PDB entry 9EV5 | X-ray diffraction, 1.86 A resolution | chains A and B of the 4 polymer chains in the assembly

Chain A (and B):
Name: Thiamine pyrophosphate-requiring enzymes [acetolactate synthase, pyruvate dehydrogenase (Cytochrome), glyoxylate carboligase, phosphonopyruvate decarboxylase]
Source organism: Corynebacterium glutamicum
Notes: EC 1.2.5.1; chain B of this document is another copy of the same molecule, construct and numbering; everything in this record applies to it too
UniProt: Q8NMG5 (Q8NMG5_CORGL); residues 1-579 here = UniProt positions 1-579
Chain sequence (581 residues; each row starts with the number of its first residue; numbers below 1 keep their minus sign (Gly-1 is residue -1)):
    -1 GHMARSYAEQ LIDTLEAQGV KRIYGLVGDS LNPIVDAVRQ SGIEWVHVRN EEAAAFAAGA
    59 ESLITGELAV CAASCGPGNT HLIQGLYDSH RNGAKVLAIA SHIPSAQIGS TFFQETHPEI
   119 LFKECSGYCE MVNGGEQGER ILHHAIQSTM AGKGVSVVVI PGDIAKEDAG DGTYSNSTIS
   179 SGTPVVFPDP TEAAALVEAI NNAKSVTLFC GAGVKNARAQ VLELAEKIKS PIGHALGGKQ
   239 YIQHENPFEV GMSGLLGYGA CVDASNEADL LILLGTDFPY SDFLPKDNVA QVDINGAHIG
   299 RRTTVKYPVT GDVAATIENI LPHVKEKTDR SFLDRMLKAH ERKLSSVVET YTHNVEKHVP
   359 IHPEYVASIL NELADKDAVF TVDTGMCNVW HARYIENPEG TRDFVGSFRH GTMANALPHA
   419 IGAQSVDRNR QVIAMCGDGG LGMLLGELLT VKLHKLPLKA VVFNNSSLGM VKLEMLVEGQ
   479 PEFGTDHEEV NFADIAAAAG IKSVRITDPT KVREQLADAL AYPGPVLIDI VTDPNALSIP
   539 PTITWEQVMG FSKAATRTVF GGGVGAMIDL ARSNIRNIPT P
Not modelled in the structure: -1 to 1, 577-579 (chain B: -1 to 1, 578-579)
Construct notes: expression tag (-1 to 0); variant Arg3 (His in Q8NMG5), Gly40 (Asp in Q8NMG5), Lys453 (Gln in Q8NMG5), Asp492 (Glu in Q8NMG5), Thr508 (Lys in Q8NMG5), Asp516 (Glu in Q8NMG5)
Metal / ion sites: Mg2+: Asp436, Asn463, Ser465 (together with thiamine diphosphate)
Small-molecule neighbours:
  - FAD (flavin-adenine dinucleotide): Gly209, Ala210, Gly211, Ala233, Leu234, Gly235, Gly236, Met250, Ser251, Gly252, Leu253, Leu254, Gly255, Gly273, Thr274, Asp275, Phe276, Pro277, Tyr278, Val290, Asp291, Ile292, Asn293, His296, Gly309, Asp310, Val311, Thr382, Gly383, Asn386, Ser405, Phe406, Arg407, Gly409, Met468
  - thiamine diphosphate (TPP), molecule 1: Leu24, Val25, Gly26, Asp27, Glu49, Ser72, Pro75, Gly76, His79, Gln112
  - thiamine diphosphate (TPP), molecule 2: Gln82, Thr382, Gly383, Met384, Cys385, Gly409, Thr410, Met411, Gly435, Asp436, Gly437, Gly438, Met441, Asn463, Ser465, Leu466, Gly467, Met468, Val469
Reported in the primary citation:
  - conformationally variable residues (order/disorder transition): Ser465 to Glu486
  - binding site for thiamine diphosphate: Ser465 to Glu486

How chain A and chain B interact:
Pairs across the interface (145):
  Leu24(A) - Met441(B)  hydrophobic
  Val25(A) - Leu466(B)
  Val25(A) - Val469(B)
  Val25(A) - Met473(B)  hydrophobic
  Val25(A) - Gly482(B)
  Gly26(A) - Val469(B)
  Gly26(A) - Glu472(B)
  Asp27(A) - Glu472(B)  hydrogen bond (backbone-side chain)
  Asp27(A) - Trp543(B)
  Asp27(A) - Met547(B)
  Asn30(A) - Val469(B)
  Asn30(A) - Glu472(B)  hydrogen bond
  Asn30(A) - Met473(B)
  Asn30(A) - Gln478(B)  hydrogen bond (backbone-side chain)
  Pro31(A) - Trp543(B)
  Val33(A) - Phe481(B)  hydrophobic
  Asp34(A) - Gln478(B)
  Asp34(A) - Pro479(B)
  Arg37(A) - Pro479(B)
  Arg37(A) - Phe481(B)
  Trp43(A) - Phe481(B)  hydrophobic
  His45(A) - Leu466(B)
  His45(A) - His485(B)
  Arg47(A) - Gly440(B)
  Arg47(A) - Met441(B)
  Arg47(A) - Val488(B)
  Asn48(A) - Met441(B)  hydrogen bond (side chain-backbone)
  Glu49(A) - Met441(B)
  Glu50(A) - His79(B)  salt bridge
  Pro75(A) - Gln82(B)  hydrogen bond (backbone-side chain)
  Pro75(A) - His408(B)
  Pro75(A) - Gly409(B)
  Pro75(A) - Thr410(B)
  Thr78(A) - Gln82(B)
  His79(A) - Glu50(B)  salt bridge
  His79(A) - Gln82(B)  hydrogen bond
  His79(A) - Met441(B)
  Ile81(A) - Leu119(B)  hydrophobic
  Gln82(A) - Pro75(B)  hydrogen bond (side chain-backbone)
  Gln82(A) - Thr78(B)
  Gln82(A) - His79(B)  hydrogen bond
  Tyr85(A) - Thr114(B)
  Tyr85(A) - Leu119(B)
  Arg89(A) - Thr109(B)  hydrogen bond (side chain-backbone)
  Arg89(A) - Phe110(B)  hydrogen bond (side chain-backbone)
  Arg89(A) - Glu113(B)
  Pro102(A) - Met547(B)
  Pro102(A) - Phe549(B)  hydrophobic
  Gln105(A) - Gly548(B)  hydrogen bond (side chain-backbone)
  Ser108(A) - Arg299(B)
  Ser108(A) - Arg300(B)  hydrogen bond (backbone-side chain)
  Thr109(A) - Arg89(B)  hydrogen bond (backbone-side chain)
  Thr109(A) - Arg299(B)
  Thr109(A) - Arg300(B)  hydrogen bond (backbone-side chain)
  Phe110(A) - Arg89(B)  hydrogen bond (backbone-side chain)
  Phe110(A) - Pro277(B)  hydrophobic
  Phe110(A) - Met547(B)
  Phe110(A) - Gly548(B)
  Phe111(A) - Phe406(B)
  Phe111(A) - Arg407(B)
  Phe111(A) - Gly409(B)
  Gln112(A) - Arg407(B)  hydrogen bond (backbone-backbone)
  Gln112(A) - His408(B)
  Gln112(A) - Gly409(B)  hydrogen bond (side chain-backbone)
  Glu113(A) - Arg89(B)
  Thr114(A) - Tyr85(B)
  Thr114(A) - Glu122(B)
  Thr114(A) - His408(B)
  His115(A) - Glu122(B)  salt bridge
  Leu119(A) - Ile81(B)  hydrophobic
  Leu119(A) - Tyr85(B)
  Leu119(A) - Leu119(B)
  Glu122(A) - Thr114(B)
  Glu122(A) - His115(B)  salt bridge
  Gly160(A) - Trp543(B)
  Asp161(A) - Phe549(B)
  Lys164(A) - Glu476(B)  salt bridge
  Lys164(A) - Trp543(B)
  Pro277(A) - Phe110(B)  hydrophobic
  Arg299(A) - Ser108(B)
  Arg299(A) - Thr109(B)
  Arg300(A) - Ser108(B)  hydrogen bond (side chain-backbone)
  Arg300(A) - Thr109(B)  hydrogen bond (side chain-backbone)
  Phe406(A) - Phe111(B)
  Arg407(A) - Phe111(B)
  Arg407(A) - Gln112(B)  hydrogen bond (backbone-backbone)
  His408(A) - Pro75(B)
  His408(A) - Gln112(B)
  His408(A) - Thr114(B)
  Gly409(A) - Pro75(B)
  Gly409(A) - Phe111(B)
  Gly409(A) - Gln112(B)  hydrogen bond (backbone-side chain)
  Thr410(A) - Pro75(B)
  Gly440(A) - Arg47(B)
  Gly440(A) - Gly444(B)
  Met441(A) - Leu24(B)  hydrophobic
  Met441(A) - Arg47(B)
  Met441(A) - Asn48(B)  hydrogen bond (backbone-side chain)
  Met441(A) - Glu49(B)
  Met441(A) - His79(B)
  Leu443(A) - Gly444(B)
  Gly444(A) - Gly440(B)
  Gly444(A) - Leu443(B)
  Leu447(A) - Val488(B)  hydrophobic
  Lys450(A) - Glu486(B)  salt bridge
  Leu451(A) - His485(B)
  Leu466(A) - Leu24(B)  hydrophobic
  Leu466(A) - Val25(B)
  Val469(A) - Val25(B)
  Val469(A) - Gly26(B)
  Val469(A) - Asn30(B)
  Glu472(A) - Asp27(B)  hydrogen bond (side chain-backbone)
  Glu472(A) - Asn30(B)  hydrogen bond
  Met473(A) - Val25(B)  hydrophobic
  Met473(A) - Asn30(B)
  Glu476(A) - Lys164(B)  salt bridge
  Gln478(A) - Asn30(B)  hydrogen bond (side chain-backbone)
  Gln478(A) - Val33(B)
  Gln478(A) - Asp34(B)
  Pro479(A) - Asp34(B)
  Pro479(A) - Arg37(B)
  Phe481(A) - Val33(B)
  Phe481(A) - Arg37(B)
  Phe481(A) - Trp43(B)  hydrophobic
  Gly482(A) - Val25(B)
  Thr483(A) - Val25(B)
  His485(A) - His45(B)
  His485(A) - Leu451(B)
  Glu486(A) - Lys450(B)  salt bridge
  Val488(A) - Leu447(B)  hydrophobic
  Asp492(A) - Ala496(B)
  Ile493(A) - Leu447(B)  hydrophobic
  Ile493(A) - Ala496(B)
  Ala496(A) - Asp492(B)
  Ala496(A) - Ile493(B)
  Trp543(A) - Asp27(B)
  Trp543(A) - Gly160(B)
  Trp543(A) - Lys164(B)
  Met547(A) - Asp27(B)
  Met547(A) - Pro102(B)
  Met547(A) - Phe110(B)
  Gly548(A) - Gln105(B)  hydrogen bond (backbone-side chain)
  Gly548(A) - Phe110(B)
  Phe549(A) - Pro102(B)  hydrophobic
  Phe549(A) - Asp161(B)
Interface residues without a listed pair, chain A (80 interface residues in all): Ser28, Tyr278, Met411, Gly437, Leu442, Asn489, Phe490, Ala497
Interface residues without a listed pair, chain B (81 interface residues in all): Ser28, Pro31, Ala104, Tyr278, Met411, Gly437, Leu442, Thr483, Asn489, Phe490, Ala497

In short:
80 residues of chain A face 81 of chain B across their interface, with 26 hydrogen bonds and 8 salt bridges.
Polar contacts include Glu50(A)-His79(B), His115(A)-Glu122(B) and Lys164(A)-Glu476(B). Chain A binds thiamine
diphosphate and flavin-adenine dinucleotide. The paper reports a binding site for thiamine diphosphate at
Ser465(A); conformational variability at Ser465(A).
Chain A and chain B are both Thiamine pyrophosphate-requiring enzymes [acetolactate synthase, pyruvate
dehydrogenase (Cytochrome), glyoxylate carboligase, phosphonopyruvate decarboxylase] (Corynebacterium
glutamicum); the structure, Corynebacterium glutamicum CS176 pyruvate:quinone oxidoreductase (PQO) in complex
with FAD and thiamine diphosphate-magnesium ion, was determined by X-ray diffraction together with 9EV3, 9EV4
and 9EV6 from the same study.
